PDB entry 1HIQ | solution NMR | chains A and B

[Chain A]
Name: Insulin
Organism: Homo sapiens
UniProt: P01308 (INS_HUMAN); residues 1-21 here correspond to UniProt positions 90-110 (UniProt number = residue number + 89)
Chain sequence (21 residues; numbered 1 to 21; the number before each row is that of its first residue):
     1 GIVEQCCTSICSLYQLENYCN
Disulfides: C6-C11

[Chain B]
Name: Insulin
Organism: Homo sapiens
UniProt: P01308 (INS_HUMAN); residues 1-30 here correspond to UniProt positions 25-54 (UniProt number = residue number + 24)
Chain sequence (30 residues; numbered 1 to 30; the number before each row is that of its first residue):
     1 FVNQHLCGSHLVEALYLVCGERGSFYTPKT
Sequence notes: engineered mutation S24 (Phe48 in P01308)

[Interface between chain A and chain B]
Residue-residue contacts (18):
  I2(A) - Y26(B)
  V3(A) - L11(B)
  V3(A) - Y26(B)
  C6(A) - H5(B)
  C6(A) - L6(B)
  C6(A) - L11(B)
  C7(A) - C7(B)  disulfide
  S9(A) - H5(B)
  I10(A) - N3(B)
  I10(A) - Q4(B)
  I10(A) - H5(B)
  C11(A) - V2(B)
  L16(A) - V18(B)
  Y19(A) - L11(B)
  Y19(A) - L15(B)
  Y19(A) - E21(B)
  C20(A) - C19(B)  disulfide
  C20(A) - E21(B)
Also at the interface, not in a pair above, chain A (13 interface residues in all): S12, L13, N21
Also at the interface, not in a pair above, chain B (14 interface residues in all): F1, A14
Cross-chain cystine bridges: C7(A)-C7(B), C20(A)-C19(B)

[Overview]
Chain A and chain B form an interface of 13 and 14 residues respectively, with 2 disulfide bonds.
Chain A is Insulin and chain B is Insulin, both from Homo sapiens; the structure, Paradoxical structure and
function in a mutant human insulin associated with diabetes mellitus, was determined by solution NMR.
